PDB entry 6CIK | X-ray diffraction, 3.15 A resolution | chains C and I of the 10 polymer chains in the assembly

[Chain C]
Protein: V(D)J recombination-activating protein 1
Organism: Mus musculus
Notes: EC 3.1.-.-, 2.3.2.27
UniProtKB: P15919 (RAG1_MOUSE); residue numbers follow UniProt; this construct covers 384-1008
Sequence (625 residues; numbered 384 to 1008; the number before each row is that of its first residue):
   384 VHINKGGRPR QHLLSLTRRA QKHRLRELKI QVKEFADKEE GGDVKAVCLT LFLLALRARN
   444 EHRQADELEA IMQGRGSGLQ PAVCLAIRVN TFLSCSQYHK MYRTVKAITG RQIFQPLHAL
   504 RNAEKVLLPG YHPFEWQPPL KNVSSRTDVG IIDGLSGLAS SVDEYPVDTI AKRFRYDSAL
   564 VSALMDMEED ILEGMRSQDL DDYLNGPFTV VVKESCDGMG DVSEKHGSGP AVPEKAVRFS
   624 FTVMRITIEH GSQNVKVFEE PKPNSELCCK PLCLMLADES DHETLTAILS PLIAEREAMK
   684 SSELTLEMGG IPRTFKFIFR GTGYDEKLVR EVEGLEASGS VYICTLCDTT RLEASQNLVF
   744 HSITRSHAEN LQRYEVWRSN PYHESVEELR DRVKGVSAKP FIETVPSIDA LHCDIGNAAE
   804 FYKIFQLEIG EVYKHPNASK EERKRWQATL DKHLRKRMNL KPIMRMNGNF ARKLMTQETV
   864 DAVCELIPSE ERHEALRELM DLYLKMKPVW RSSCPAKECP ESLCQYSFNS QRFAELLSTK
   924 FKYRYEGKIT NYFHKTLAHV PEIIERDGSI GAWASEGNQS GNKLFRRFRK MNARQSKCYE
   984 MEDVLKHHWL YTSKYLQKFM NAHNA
Unresolved in the structure: 384-395, 609-614, 957-960, 1008
Differences from the reference sequence: engineered mutation Gln-962 (Glu in P15919)
Ion coordination: Mn2+: Asp-600, Asp-708; Zn2+: Cys-727, Cys-730, His-937, His-942
UniProt features mapped onto this chain:
  - DNA-binding region: Gly-389 to Gln-456 (NBD)
  - binding site (a divalent metal cation): Asp-600, Asp-708
  - site: Trp-893 (Essential for DNA hairpin formation, participates in base-stacking interactions near the cleavage site)
  - mutagenesis: Arg-391 (R391A: Defects in converting nicked products to hairpins; R391L: Impairs DNA-binding and hairpin formation while maintaining some nicking activity), Arg-393 (R393A: Impairs DNA-binding and hairpin formation while maintaining some nicking activity), Arg-401 (R401A: Allows robust hairpin activity), Arg-402 (R402A: Defects in converting nicked products to hairpins), Lys-405 (K405A: Reduced hairpin activity), His-406 (H406A: Allows robust hairpin activity), Arg-407 (R407A: Impairs DNA-binding and reduces hairpin formation without affecting nicking activity), Asn-443 (N443A: Impairs DNA-binding; when associated with A-445), His-445 (H445A: Impairs DNA-binding; when associated with A-443), Asp-546 (D546A: Loss of DNA-binding), Asp-560 (D560A: Loss of DNA-binding), Glu-597 (E597Q: Impaired cleavage), 19 further mutagenesis entries in UniProt
From the paper describing this entry:
  - binding site for Intact 12RSS substrate forward strand (chain I): Arg-848 to Arg-855
  - binding site for the 15-nt DNA strand: Ala-720 to Ile-726, Arg-848
  - catalytic residues: Asp-600, Asp-708 (citing earlier work)

[Chain I]
Molecule: Intact 12RSS substrate forward strand
Sequence (40 nucleotides; numbered 7 to 46; the number before each row is that of its first residue):
     7 GCCTGTCTTA CACAGTGATA CAGCCCTTAA CAAAAACCCG
Unresolved in the structure: 42-46

[How chain C and chain I interact]
Pairs across the interface - 13 pairs, chain C then chain I:
  Ser-477(C) / DT22(I)  phosphate contact
  Ser-477(C) / DG23(I)  phosphate contact
  Cys-478(C) / DG23(I)  hydrogen bond to the phosphate
  Ser-479(C) / DT22(I)  hydrogen bond to the phosphate
  Met-974(C) / DT22(I)  sugar contact
  Asn-975(C) / DT22(I)  phosphate contact
  Asn-975(C) / DG23(I)  sugar contact
  Ala-976(C) / DT22(I)  phosphate contact
  Arg-977(C) / DT22(I)  base contact
  Arg-977(C) / DG23(I)  hydrogen bond to the sugar
  Arg-977(C) / DA24(I)  sugar contact
  Asp-986(C) / DG23(I)  sugar contact
  Lys-989(C) / DA24(I)  phosphate contact
Also at the interface, not in a pair above, chain C (10 interface residues in all): Gln-978
Also at the interface, not in a pair above, chain I (4 interface residues in all): DG21

[Summary]
10 residues of chain C face 4 of chain I across their interface; the contacts include 3 hydrogen bonds. Polar
contacts include Arg-977(C)/DG23(I), Cys-478(C)/DG23(I) and Ser-479(C)/DT22(I). The paper reports catalytic
residues Asp-600(C) and Asp-708(C); a binding site for the 15-nt DNA strand at Ala-720(C) and Arg-848(C).
Here chain C is V(D)J recombination-activating protein 1 (Mus musculus) and chain I is Intact 12RSS substrate
forward strand. Entry 6CIK (Pre-Reaction Complex, RAG1(E962Q)/2-intact/nicked 12/23RSS complex in Mn2+) was
determined by X-ray diffraction, deposited together with 5ZDZ, 5ZE0, 5ZE1, 5ZE2, 6CG0, 6CIJ, 6CIL and 6CIM.
